Entry 8EK3 (X-ray diffraction, 1.38 A resolution); this record covers chains D and F of the 3 polymer chains in the assembly.

[Chain D]
Molecule: 16-nt DNA strand
Sequence (16 nucleotides; each row starts with the number of its first residue):
    17 TCCCCATTCCGCTTAT

[Chain F]
Name: Transcription factor PU.1
Source organism: Homo sapiens
Notes: fragment: ETS-Domain (165-270)
Reference sequence: P17947 (SPI1_HUMAN); numbering as in UniProt (aligned over 165-270)
Sequence (106 residues; row label = number of the first residue in the row):
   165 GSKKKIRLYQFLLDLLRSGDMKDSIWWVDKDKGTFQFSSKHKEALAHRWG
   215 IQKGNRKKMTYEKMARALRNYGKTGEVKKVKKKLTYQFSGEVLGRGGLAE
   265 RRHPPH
Not modelled in the structure: 165-168, 260-270
Construct notes: engineered mutation Glu-226 (Gln in P17947)
Bound ions: Na+: Tyr-225, Tyr-250 (shared with 1 residue of chain C)
Swiss-Prot annotation at these positions:
  - DNA-binding region: Ile-170 to Ser-253 (ETS)
  - binding site (DNA): Lys-217, Arg-230, Arg-233, Lys-243
  - natural variant: His-211 (H211P: In AGM10), Val-241 (V241G: In AGM10)
What the authors report for this chain:
  - binding site for the 16-nt DNA strand: Glu-226
  - contacts within the chain: Glu-226/Arg-233 (water-mediated contact)
  - mutagenesis - Q226E (10-fold): increased binding to the 16-nt DNA strand

[How chain D and chain F interact]
Contacting residue pairs (17; chain D residue first):
  DC21(D) with Arg-171(F), salt bridge to the phosphate
  DA22(D) with Arg-171(F), salt bridge to the phosphate; Leu-172(F), hydrogen bond to the phosphate; Lys-217(F), hydrogen bond to the phosphate; Tyr-235(F), hydrogen bond to the phosphate
  DT23(D) with Trp-213(F), hydrogen bond to the phosphate; Lys-217(F), salt bridge to the phosphate; Asn-219(F), hydrogen bond to the phosphate; Met-223(F), phosphate contact; Asn-234(F), base contact
  DT24(D) with Asn-219(F), phosphate contact; Arg-220(F), phosphate contact; Lys-221(F), hydrogen bond to the phosphate; Lys-227(F), salt bridge to the phosphate; Arg-230(F), base contact
  DC25(D) with Lys-221(F), salt bridge to the phosphate
  DC26(D) with Glu-226(F), hydrogen bond to the base
Also at the interface, not in a pair above, chain D (7 interface residues in all): DG27
Also at the interface, not in a pair above, chain F (16 interface residues in all): Ile-170, Lys-222, Ala-231

[In short]
7 residues of chain D face 16 of chain F across their interface; the contacts include 7 hydrogen bonds and 5
salt bridges. Among the polar pairs are DC26(D)/Glu-226(F), DA22(D)/Leu-172(F) and DA22(D)/Lys-217(F). The
paper reports a binding site for the 16-nt DNA strand at Glu-226(F); Q226E of chain F increases binding to the
16-nt DNA strand.
Chain D is a 16-nt DNA strand and chain F is Transcription factor PU.1 (Homo sapiens); the structure, Human
PU.1 ETS-Domain (165-270) Q226E Mutant Bound to d(AATAAGCGGAATGGGG), was determined by X-ray diffraction (same
publication as 8E3K, 8E3R, 8E4H, 8E5Y, 8EBH, 8EE9 and 14 further entries).
